Entry 7AQW (electron microscopy, 3.17 A resolution); this record covers chains L and o of the 13 polymer chains in the assembly.

== Chain L ==
Molecule: NADH-ubiquinone oxidoreductase chain 5
From: Arabidopsis thaliana
Notes: EC 7.1.1.2
UniProt: B5TM94 (B5TM94_ARATH); numbering as in UniProt (aligned over 1-669)
Chain sequence (669 residues; each row starts with the number of its first residue):
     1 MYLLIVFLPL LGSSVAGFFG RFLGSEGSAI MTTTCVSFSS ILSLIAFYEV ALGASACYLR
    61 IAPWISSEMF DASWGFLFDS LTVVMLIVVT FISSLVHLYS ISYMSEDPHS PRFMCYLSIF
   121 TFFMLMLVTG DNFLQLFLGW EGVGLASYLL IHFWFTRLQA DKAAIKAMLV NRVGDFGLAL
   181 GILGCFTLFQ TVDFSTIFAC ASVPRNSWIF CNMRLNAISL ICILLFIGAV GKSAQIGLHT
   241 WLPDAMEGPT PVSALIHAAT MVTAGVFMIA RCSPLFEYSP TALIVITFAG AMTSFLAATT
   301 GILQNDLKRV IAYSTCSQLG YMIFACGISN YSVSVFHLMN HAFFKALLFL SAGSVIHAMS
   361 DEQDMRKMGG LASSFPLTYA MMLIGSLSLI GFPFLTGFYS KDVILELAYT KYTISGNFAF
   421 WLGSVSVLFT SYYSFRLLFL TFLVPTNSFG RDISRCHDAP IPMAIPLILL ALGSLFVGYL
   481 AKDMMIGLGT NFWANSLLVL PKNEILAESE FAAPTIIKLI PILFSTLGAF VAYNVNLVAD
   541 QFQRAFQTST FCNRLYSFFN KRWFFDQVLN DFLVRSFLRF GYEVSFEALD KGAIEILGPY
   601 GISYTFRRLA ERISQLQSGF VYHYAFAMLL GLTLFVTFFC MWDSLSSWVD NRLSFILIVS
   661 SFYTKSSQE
Disordered / not traced: 590-669
Sequence notes: conflict Phe91 (Ser in B5TM94)
Residues lining bound ligands: phosphatidylcholine (PC7; (7S)-4-hydroxy-N,N,N-trimethyl-9-oxo-7-[(palmitoyloxy)methyl]-3,5,8-trioxa-4-phosphahexacosan-1-aminium 4-oxide): Leu10, Ser13, Ser14, Gly17, Phe18, His109, Arg112, Cys115, Tyr116, Ile119, Phe122, Phe123, Leu145, Leu149

== Chain o ==
Molecule: NADH dehydrogenase [ubiquinone] 1 beta subcomplex subunit 7
From: Arabidopsis thaliana
UniProt: Q9SKC9 (NDUB7_ARATH); numbering as in UniProt (aligned over 1-103)
Chain sequence (103 residues; each row starts with the number of its first residue):
     1 MEVPGSSKKM IATQEEMSAA KIALGSRDMC AHLLIPLNKC RQAEFYLPWK CEDERHVYEK
    61 CEYELVMERM LAMKKIREEE ALAKQNKLQG NAAVPLIPKT ANA
Disordered / not traced: 1-7, 88-103
Cystine bridges: Cys30-Cys61
Curated features (UniProtKB/Swiss-Prot):
  - motif: Cys30 to Cys40 (Cx9C motif 1), Cys51 to Cys61 (Cx9C motif 2)

== Chain L / chain o interface ==
Pairs across the interface (31; chain L residue first):
  Leu52(L) - Phe45(o)  hydrophobic
  Tyr479(L) - Pro48(o)
  Tyr479(L) - Trp49(o)
  Leu480(L) - Pro48(o)
  Leu480(L) - Trp49(o)  hydrophobic
  Asp483(L) - Tyr46(o)
  Asp483(L) - Pro48(o)
  Asp483(L) - Arg55(o)  salt bridge
  Met484(L) - Tyr46(o)  hydrophobic
  Leu488(L) - Arg41(o)  hydrogen bond (backbone-side chain)
  Leu488(L) - Tyr58(o)  hydrophobic
  Leu488(L) - Glu62(o)
  Gly489(L) - Ser26(o)
  Gly489(L) - Leu34(o)
  Gly489(L) - Asn38(o)  hydrogen bond (backbone-side chain)
  Gly489(L) - Arg41(o)
  Thr490(L) - Arg41(o)
  Asn491(L) - Asn38(o)
  Asn491(L) - Gln42(o)
  Asn491(L) - Tyr46(o)  hydrogen bond
  Phe492(L) - Tyr46(o)
  Val499(L) - Leu24(o)
  Pro501(L) - Gly25(o)
  Glu504(L) - Gly25(o)
  Ala507(L) - Glu62(o)
  Glu508(L) - Arg69(o)  salt bridge
  Glu510(L) - Glu59(o)
  Phe511(L) - Glu59(o)
  Phe511(L) - Tyr63(o)  hydrophobic
  Phe511(L) - Val66(o)
  Ala512(L) - Met70(o)
Other interface residues (no listed pair), chain L (20 interface residues in all): Tyr48, Ala51
Other interface residues (no listed pair), chain o (20 interface residues in all): Leu47

== In short ==
Chain L and chain o each contribute 20 residues to their interface; the contacts include 3 hydrogen bonds and
2 salt bridges. Polar pairs include Asp483(L)-Arg55(o), Glu508(L)-Arg69(o) and Leu488(L)-Arg41(o). Chain L
binds phosphatidylcholine.
Here chain L is NADH-ubiquinone oxidoreductase chain 5 and chain o is NADH dehydrogenase [ubiquinone] 1 beta
subcomplex subunit 7, both from Arabidopsis thaliana. Entry 7AQW (Cryo-EM structure of Arabidopsis thaliana
Complex-I (membrane tip)) was determined by electron microscopy, deposited together with 7AQQ, 7AQR, 7AR7,
7AR8, 7AR9, 7ARB, 7ARC and 7ARD.
